1TIO - chain A; structure by X-ray diffraction, 1.93 A resolution.

Chain A:
Name: Protein (beta-TRYPSIN)
From: Bos taurus
Notes: EC 3.4.21.4
Reference sequence: P00760 (TRY1_BOVIN); the construct lacks a stretch of the UniProt sequence and is renumbered around it, so the offset changes along the chain: 16-34 = UniProt 21-39; 37-65 = UniProt 40-68; 69-125 = UniProt 71-127; 127-130 = UniProt 128-131; 6 more segments
Amino-acid sequence (223 residues; each row starts with the number of its first residue; note: 11 numbers in that range are skipped by the numbering (no residue carries them; nothing is unmodelled there)):
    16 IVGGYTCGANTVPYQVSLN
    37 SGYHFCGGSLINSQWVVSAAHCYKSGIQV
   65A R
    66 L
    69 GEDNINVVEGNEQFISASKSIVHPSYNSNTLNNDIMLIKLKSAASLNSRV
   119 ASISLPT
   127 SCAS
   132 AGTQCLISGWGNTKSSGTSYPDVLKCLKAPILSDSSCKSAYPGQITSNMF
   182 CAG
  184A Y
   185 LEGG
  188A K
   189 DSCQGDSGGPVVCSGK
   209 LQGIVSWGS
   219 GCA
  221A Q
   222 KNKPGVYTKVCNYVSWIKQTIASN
Disulfide bonds: Cys22-Cys157, Cys42-Cys58, Cys128-Cys232, Cys136-Cys201, Cys168-Cys182, Cys191-Cys220
Ion coordination: Ca2+: Glu70, Asn72, Val75, Glu80
Ligand contacts: benzamidine (BEN): Asp189, Ser190, Cys191, Gln192, Ser195, Val213, Ser214, Trp215, Gly216, Gly219, Cys220, Gly226, Tyr228

Summary:
Chain A binds benzamidine. Glu70, Asn72, Val75 and Glu80 form the Ca2+ site.
Chain A is Protein (beta-TRYPSIN) (Bos taurus); the structure, High packing density form of bovine
beta-trypsin in cyclohexane, was determined by X-ray diffraction (same publication as 2TIO).
